Entry 4DY7 (X-ray diffraction, 2.80 A resolution); this record covers chains A and B of the 3 polymer chains in the assembly.

Chain A:
Molecule: Thrombin light chain
Source organism: Homo sapiens
Notes: EC 3.4.21.5; engineered mutation(s): S195A
Reference sequence: P00734 (THRB_HUMAN); the construct lacks a stretch of the UniProt sequence, so the offset changes along the chain: -3 to 0 = UniProt 315-318; 1-14 = UniProt 336-349
Amino-acid sequence (49 residues; each row starts with the number of its first residue; a row labelled like 14A-14M holds insertion residues (14A, then the next letters in order); numbers below 1 keep their minus sign (Thr-3 is residue -3)):
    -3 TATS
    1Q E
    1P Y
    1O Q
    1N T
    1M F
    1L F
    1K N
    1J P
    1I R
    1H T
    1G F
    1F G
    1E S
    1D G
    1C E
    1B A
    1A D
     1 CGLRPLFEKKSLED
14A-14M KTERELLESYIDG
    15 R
Unresolved in the structure: -3 to 0
Swiss-Prot annotation at these positions:
  - site: Arg15 (Cleavage)
Metal / ion sites: Ca2+: Ser14I, Asp14L, Arg15 (together with acetate ion) (shared with Gly133(B) of chain B)

Chain B:
Molecule: Thrombin heavy chain
Source organism: Homo sapiens
Notes: EC 3.4.21.5
Reference sequence: P00734 (THRB_HUMAN); the construct lacks a stretch of the UniProt sequence and is renumbered around it, so the offset changes along the chain: 16-36 = UniProt 364-384; 37-60 = UniProt 386-409; 61-77 = UniProt 419-435; 78-97 = UniProt 437-456; 7 more segments
Amino-acid sequence (259 residues; each row starts with the number of its first residue; note: 2 numbers in that range are skipped by the numbering (no residue carries them; nothing is unmodelled there); a row labelled like 60A-60I holds insertion residues (60A, then the next letters in order)):
    16 IVEGSDAEIGMSPWQVMLFRK
   36A S
    37 PQELLCGASLISDRWVLTAAHCLL
60A-60I YPPWDKNFT
    61 ENDLLVRIGKHSRTRYE
   77A R
    78 NIEKISMLEKIYIHPRYNWR
   97A E
    98 NLDRDIALMKLKKPVAFSDYIHPVCLPDRETA
129A-129C ASL
   130 LQAGYKGRVTGWGNLKET
147A-147F WTANVG
   149 KGQPSVLQVVNLPIVERPVCKDSTRIRITDNMFCAG
  184A Y
   185 KP
186A-186D DEGK
   187 RGDACEGDAGGPFVMKSP
204A-204B FN
   205 NRWYQMGIVSWGE
   219 GCD
  221A R
   222 DGKYGFYTHVFRLKKWIQKVIDQFGE
Unresolved in the structure: 147B-147F, 247
Construct notes: engineered mutation Ala195 (Ser568 in P00734)
Swiss-Prot annotation at these positions:
  - region: Ala183 to Val200 (High affinity receptor-binding region which is also known as the TP508 peptide)
  - active site (Charge relay system): His57, Asp102
  - glycosylation: Asn60G (N-linked (GlcNAc...) (complex) asparagine)
Cystine bridges: Cys42-Cys58, Cys168-Cys182, Cys191-Cys220
Metal / ion sites: Ca2+: Gly133 (together with acetate ion) (shared with Asp14L(A), Ser14I(A), Arg15(A) of chain A); Na+: Arg221A, Lys224

How chain A and chain B interact:
Inter-chain disulfides: Cys1(A)-Cys122(B)
Residue-residue contacts - 75 pairs, chain A then chain B:
  Cys1(A) - His119(B)
  Cys1(A) - Pro120(B)
  Cys1(A) - Val121(B)
  Cys1(A) - Cys122(B)  disulfide
  Cys1(A) - Arg206(B)  hydrogen bond (backbone-side chain)
  Asp1A(A) - His119(B)  hydrogen bond (backbone-side chain)
  Asp1A(A) - Arg206(B)  salt bridge
  Ala1B(A) - Arg206(B)  hydrogen bond (backbone-side chain)
  Gly1D(A) - Phe114(B)
  Gly1D(A) - Pro120(B)
  Ser1E(A) - Ser48(B)
  Ser1E(A) - Asp49(B)  hydrogen bond (backbone-backbone)
  Ser1E(A) - Phe114(B)
  Gly1F(A) - Asp49(B)
  Gly1F(A) - Arg50(B)
  Phe1G(A) - Ile47(B)
  Phe1G(A) - Ser48(B)  hydrogen bond (backbone-side chain)
  Phe1G(A) - Arg50(B)
  Phe1G(A) - Trp51(B)
  Thr1H(A) - Trp51(B)  hydrogen bond (backbone-side chain)
  Thr1H(A) - Ile242(B)  hydrogen bond (side chain-backbone)
  Thr1H(A) - Asp243(B)
  Thr1H(A) - Gly246(B)
  Arg1I(A) - Arg50(B)  hydrogen bond (backbone-side chain)
  Phe1L(A) - Lys235(B)
  Phe1L(A) - Gln239(B)
  Phe1M(A) - Lys235(B)
  Tyr1P(A) - Leu123(B)
  Tyr1P(A) - Arg206(B)
  Tyr1P(A) - Tyr208(B)
  Glu1Q(A) - Asn204B(B)  hydrogen bond (backbone-side chain)
  Gly2(A) - Pro120(B)  hydrogen bond (backbone-backbone)
  Gly2(A) - Cys122(B)  hydrogen bond (backbone-side chain)
  Gly2(A) - Arg206(B)
  Gly2(A) - Trp207(B)  hydrogen bond (backbone-backbone)
  Leu3(A) - His119(B)  hydrogen bond (backbone-side chain)
  Leu3(A) - Arg206(B)
  Arg4(A) - Met26(B)  hydrogen bond (side chain-backbone)
  Arg4(A) - Trp29(B)
  Arg4(A) - Trp207(B)
  Pro5(A) - Ser115(B)
  Pro5(A) - Asp116(B)
  Leu6(A) - Ile24(B)
  Leu6(A) - Gly25(B)
  Leu6(A) - Asp116(B)
  Phe7(A) - Glu23(B)
  Phe7(A) - Ile24(B)
  Phe7(A) - Gly25(B)
  Phe7(A) - Met26(B)  hydrophobic
  Glu8(A) - Lys202(B)  salt bridge
  Glu8(A) - Asn205(B)
  Glu8(A) - Trp207(B)  hydrogen bond
  Asp14(A) - Glu23(B)
  Asp14(A) - Met26(B)
  Asp14(A) - Arg137(B)  salt bridge
  Asp14(A) - Trp207(B)
  Lys14A(A) - Glu23(B)  hydrogen bond (backbone-side chain)
  Thr14B(A) - Arg137(B)  hydrogen bond
  Thr14B(A) - Asn159(B)  hydrogen bond
  Glu14C(A) - Arg137(B)
  Glu14C(A) - Lys202(B)  salt bridge
  Glu14E(A) - Lys135(B)  salt bridge
  Glu14E(A) - Asn159(B)  hydrogen bond
  Glu14E(A) - Tyr184A(B)
  Leu14F(A) - Arg137(B)
  Leu14F(A) - Asn159(B)
  Leu14F(A) - Trp207(B)  hydrophobic
  Ser14I(A) - Gly133(B)  hydrogen bond (side chain-backbone)
  Ser14I(A) - Tyr134(B)
  Ser14I(A) - Lys135(B)  hydrogen bond (side chain-backbone)
  Tyr14J(A) - Tyr134(B)
  Tyr14J(A) - Met201(B)  hydrophobic
  Tyr14J(A) - Lys202(B)  hydrogen bond (side chain-backbone)
  Tyr14J(A) - Pro204(B)
  Arg15(A) - Gly133(B)
Other interface residues (no listed pair), chain A (32 interface residues in all): Pro1J, Gln1O, Leu14G
Other interface residues (no listed pair), chain B (42 interface residues in all): Pro28, Tyr117, Asp125, Leu129C, Gly136

Summary:
Chain A and chain B form an interface of 32 and 42 residues respectively, with 1 disulfide bond, 22 hydrogen
bonds and 5 salt bridges. Polar contacts include Asp1A(A)-Arg206(B), Glu8(A)-Lys202(B) and
Glu14E(A)-Lys135(B). From UniProt: active-site residues His57(B) and Asp102(B) on chain B.
Chain A is Thrombin light chain and chain B is Thrombin heavy chain, both from Homo sapiens; the structure,
Crystal structures of protease nexin-1 in complex with S195A thrombin, was determined by X-ray diffraction
together with 4DY0 from the same study.
